Entry 2PYO (X-ray diffraction, 2.43 A resolution); this record covers chains I and A of the 10 polymer chains in the assembly.

# Chain I
Molecule: 147-nt DNA strand
Source organism: Homo sapiens
Sequence (147 nucleotides; row label = number of the first residue in the row; numbers below 1 keep their minus sign (DA-73 is residue -73)):
   -73 ATCAATATCC ACCTGCAGAT ACTACCAAAA GTGTATTTGG AAACTGCTCC ATCAAAAGGC
   -13 ATGTTCAGCT GGAATCCAGC TGAACATGCC TTTTGATGGA GCAGTTTCCA AATACACTTT
    47 TGGTAGTATC TGCAGGTGGA TATTGAT
Ion coordination: Mn2+ near DG-34 (its only coordinating residue here)

# Chain A
Name: Histone H3
Source organism: Drosophila melanogaster
UniProt: P02299 (H3_DROME); residues 1-135 here correspond to UniProt positions 2-136 (UniProt number = residue number + 1)
Sequence (135 residues; each row starts with the number of its first residue):
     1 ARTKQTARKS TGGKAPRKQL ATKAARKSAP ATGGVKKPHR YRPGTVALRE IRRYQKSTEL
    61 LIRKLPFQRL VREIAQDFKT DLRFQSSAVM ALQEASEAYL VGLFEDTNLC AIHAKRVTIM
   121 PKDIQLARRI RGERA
Unresolved in the structure: 1-36

# Chain I / chain A interface
Residue-residue contacts (25; chain I residue first):
  DC-24(I) - Arg83(A)  base contact
  DC-24(I) - Phe84(A)  sugar contact
  DC-24(I) - Gln85(A)  phosphate contact
  DC-24(I) - Ser86(A)  hydrogen bond to the phosphate
  DA-23(I) - Arg72(A)  salt bridge to the phosphate
  DA-23(I) - Arg83(A)  phosphate contact
  DA-23(I) - Phe84(A)  hydrogen bond to the phosphate
  DA-13(I) - Arg63(A)  sugar contact
  DG-6(I) - Pro43(A)  phosphate contact
  DC-5(I) - Arg42(A)  salt bridge to the phosphate
  DC-5(I) - Pro43(A)  phosphate contact
  DT-4(I) - Val117(A)  phosphate contact
  DT-4(I) - Thr118(A)  hydrogen bond to the phosphate
  DG-3(I) - Arg116(A)  phosphate contact
  DG-3(I) - Val117(A)  hydrogen bond to the phosphate
  DG-3(I) - Thr118(A)  hydrogen bond to the phosphate
  DG-3(I) - Met120(A)  sugar contact
  DG-2(I) - Arg116(A)  salt bridge to the phosphate
  DG-2(I) - Met120(A)  phosphate contact
  DT70(I) - Tyr41(A)  phosphate contact
  DG71(I) - Arg40(A)  sugar contact
  DG71(I) - Tyr41(A)  phosphate contact
  DG71(I) - Arg42(A)  hydrogen bond to the phosphate
  DG71(I) - Thr45(A)  hydrogen bond to the phosphate
  DT73(I) - Lys37(A)  salt bridge to the phosphate
Interface residues without a listed pair, chain I (13 interface residues in all): DC-8, DA72
Interface residues without a listed pair, chain A (19 interface residues in all): Leu82, Lys115, Lys122

# In short
13 residues of chain I and 19 residues of chain A are in contact; the contacts include 7 hydrogen bonds and 4
salt bridges. Among the polar pairs are DC-24(I)-Ser86(A), DA-23(I)-Phe84(A) and DT-4(I)-Thr118(A).
Here chain I is a 147-nt DNA strand (Homo sapiens) and chain A is Histone H3 (Drosophila melanogaster). Entry
2PYO (Drosophila nucleosome core) was determined by X-ray diffraction.
